PDB entry 4A3F | X-ray diffraction, 3.50 A resolution | chains D and G of the 15 polymer chains in the assembly

# Chain D
Molecule: DNA-directed RNA polymerase II subunit RPB4
Organism: Saccharomyces cerevisiae
UniProtKB: P20433 (RPB4_YEAST); residues 1-221 here = UniProt positions 1-221
Chain sequence (221 residues; row label = number of the first residue in the row):
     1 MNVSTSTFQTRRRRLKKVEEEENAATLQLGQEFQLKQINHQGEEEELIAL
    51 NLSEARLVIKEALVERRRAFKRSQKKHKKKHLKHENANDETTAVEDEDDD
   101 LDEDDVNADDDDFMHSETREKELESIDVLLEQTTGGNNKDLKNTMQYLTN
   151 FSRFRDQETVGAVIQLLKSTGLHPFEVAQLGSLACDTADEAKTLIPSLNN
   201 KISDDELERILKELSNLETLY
Not modelled in the structure: 1-2, 77-117
Swiss-Prot annotation at these positions:
  - modified residue: Met1 (N-acetylmethionine), Thr91 (Phosphothreonine), Thr92 (Phosphothreonine)

# Chain G
Molecule: RPB7, DNA-directed RNA polymerase II subunit RPB7
Organism: Saccharomyces cerevisiae
UniProtKB: P34087 (RPB7_YEAST); residues 1-171 here = UniProt positions 1-171
Chain sequence (171 residues; each row starts with the number of its first residue):
     1 MFFIKDLSLNITLHPSFFGPRMKQYLKTKLLEEVEGSCTGKFGYILCVLD
    51 YDNIDIQRGRILPTDGSAEFNVKYRAVVFKPFKGEVVDGTVVSCSQHGFE
   101 VQVGPMKVFVTKHLMPQDLTFNAGSNPPSYQSSEDVITIKSRIRVKIEGC
   151 ISQVSSIHAIGSIKEDYLGAI
Swiss-Prot annotation at these positions:
  - mutagenesis: Val108 to His113 (Lowers nucleic-acid binding of RPB4-RPB7 by 10-fold; no effect on association with Pol II core complex; abolishes transcriptional activity of Pol II), Ile151 to His158 (No effect on nucleic-acid binding of RPB4-RPB7 and on association with Pol II core complex; abolishes transcriptional activity of Pol II)

# Interface between chain D and chain G
Contacting residue pairs (107):
  Val3(D) - Leu9(G)  hydrophobic
  Val3(D) - Asn10(G)
  Ser4(D) - Leu9(G)
  Ser4(D) - Thr39(G)
  Thr5(D) - Leu7(G)
  Thr5(D) - Ser8(G)
  Thr5(D) - Leu9(G)
  Thr5(D) - Val34(G)
  Thr5(D) - Phe42(G)
  Thr5(D) - Tyr74(G)
  Ser6(D) - Leu7(G)
  Ser6(D) - Ser8(G)  hydrogen bond (backbone-backbone)
  Thr7(D) - Lys5(G)
  Thr7(D) - Asp6(G)
  Thr7(D) - Ser8(G)  hydrogen bond (backbone-side chain)
  Thr7(D) - Phe42(G)
  Phe8(D) - Lys5(G)
  Phe8(D) - Asp6(G)
  Glu22(D) - Lys83(G)
  Asn23(D) - Lys80(G)
  Asn23(D) - Phe82(G)
  Asn23(D) - Lys83(G)
  Ala24(D) - Lys83(G)
  Leu29(D) - Phe82(G)  hydrophobic
  Gly30(D) - Phe82(G)
  Glu32(D) - Lys5(G)  hydrogen bond (backbone-side chain)
  Glu32(D) - Lys41(G)  salt bridge
  Glu32(D) - Phe42(G)
  Phe33(D) - Phe3(G)  hydrophobic
  Phe33(D) - Lys5(G)
  Phe33(D) - Lys41(G)
  Phe33(D) - Phe42(G)
  Phe33(D) - Val78(G)  hydrophobic
  Phe33(D) - Lys80(G)
  Gln37(D) - Lys5(G)
  Ile38(D) - Asp6(G)
  Asn39(D) - Asp6(G)
  Asn39(D) - Arg75(G)
  His40(D) - Asp6(G)  salt bridge
  His40(D) - Lys73(G)  hydrogen bond
  Glu45(D) - Arg75(G)  salt bridge
  Leu47(D) - Phe3(G)  hydrophobic
  Ile48(D) - Phe2(G)
  Ile48(D) - Phe3(G)
  Ile48(D) - Ile4(G)  hydrogen bond (backbone-backbone)
  Ala49(D) - Met1(G)
  Ala49(D) - Phe2(G)
  Leu50(D) - Met1(G)  hydrogen bond (backbone-backbone)
  Leu50(D) - Phe2(G)  hydrogen bond (backbone-backbone)
  Leu50(D) - Ile4(G)  hydrophobic
  Leu52(D) - Phe2(G)  hydrophobic
  Val58(D) - Leu49(G)  hydrophobic
  Val58(D) - Val77(G)  hydrophobic
  Ile59(D) - Cys47(G)  hydrophobic
  Ala62(D) - Cys47(G)  hydrophobic
  Ala62(D) - Leu49(G)  hydrophobic
  Glu65(D) - Asp52(G)
  Arg66(D) - Glu35(G)  salt bridge
  Arg66(D) - Cys47(G)
  Arg66(D) - Val48(G)  hydrogen bond (side chain-backbone)
  Arg66(D) - Tyr51(G)
  Ala69(D) - Asp52(G)
  Phe70(D) - Tyr51(G)
  Arg72(D) - Asp52(G)  salt bridge
  Ser73(D) - Arg21(G)  hydrogen bond (backbone-side chain)
  Ser73(D) - Gln24(G)  hydrogen bond
  Lys76(D) - Arg21(G)  hydrogen bond (backbone-side chain)
  Thr134(D) - Glu35(G)
  Asn138(D) - Glu35(G)
  Asn138(D) - Gly36(G)
  Asn138(D) - Leu46(G)  hydrogen bond (side chain-backbone)
  Asp140(D) - Gly36(G)
  Asp140(D) - Tyr44(G)
  Leu141(D) - Leu46(G)
  Asn143(D) - Gly104(G)
  Thr144(D) - Phe2(G)
  Thr144(D) - Leu46(G)
  Thr144(D) - Pro105(G)
  Tyr147(D) - Asp88(G)  hydrogen bond (side chain-backbone)
  Tyr147(D) - Gln102(G)
  Tyr147(D) - Val103(G)
  Tyr147(D) - Gly104(G)
  Asn150(D) - Arg142(G)  hydrogen bond (backbone-side chain)
  Phe151(D) - Gly89(G)
  Phe151(D) - Thr90(G)
  Phe151(D) - Arg142(G)
  Phe175(D) - Met1(G)
  Phe175(D) - Phe82(G)  hydrophobic
  Phe175(D) - Glu85(G)
  Ala178(D) - Met1(G)
  Gln179(D) - Glu85(G)
  Gln179(D) - Val86(G)  hydrogen bond (side chain-backbone)
  Ser182(D) - Asp88(G)
  Leu183(D) - Val86(G)
  Leu183(D) - Asp88(G)
  Leu183(D) - Arg144(G)
  Ala184(D) - Arg144(G)
  Thr187(D) - Tyr167(G)
  Asp189(D) - Tyr167(G)  hydrogen bond
  Glu190(D) - Arg144(G)  salt bridge
  Glu190(D) - Tyr167(G)
  Thr193(D) - Asp166(G)
  Thr193(D) - Tyr167(G)
  Leu194(D) - Val86(G)
  Leu194(D) - Arg144(G)
  Leu194(D) - Tyr167(G)  hydrophobic
  Leu194(D) - Leu168(G)  hydrophobic
Other interface residues (no listed pair), chain D (58 interface residues in all): Gln9, Ala25, Ala55, Leu63, Leu148
Other interface residues (no listed pair), chain G (51 interface residues in all): Leu31, Glu33, Gly84, Ser155

# Summary
Chain D and chain G form an interface of 58 and 51 residues respectively; the contacts include 16 hydrogen
bonds and 6 salt bridges. Polar contacts include Glu32(D)-Lys41(G), His40(D)-Asp6(G) and Glu45(D)-Arg75(G).
UniProt lists 14 mutagenesis sites on chain G.
Here chain D is DNA-directed RNA polymerase II subunit RPB4 and chain G is RPB7, DNA-directed RNA polymerase
II subunit RPB7, both from Saccharomyces cerevisiae. Entry 4A3F (RNA Polymerase II initial transcribing
complex with a 6nt DNA-RNA hybrid and soaked with AMPCPP) was determined by X-ray diffraction (same
publication as 4A3B, 4A3C, 4A3D, 4A3E, 4A3G, 4A3I and 4 further entries).
